7NKS - chains B and D of the 3 polymer chains in the assembly; structure by X-ray diffraction, 3.50 A resolution.

# Chain B
Protein: Envelope polyprotein
From: Hantaan orthohantavirus
UniProt: A0A077D153 (A0A077D153_9VIRU); residues 18-371 here = UniProt positions 18-371
Amino-acid sequence (365 residues; numbered 16 to 380; the number before each row is that of its first residue):
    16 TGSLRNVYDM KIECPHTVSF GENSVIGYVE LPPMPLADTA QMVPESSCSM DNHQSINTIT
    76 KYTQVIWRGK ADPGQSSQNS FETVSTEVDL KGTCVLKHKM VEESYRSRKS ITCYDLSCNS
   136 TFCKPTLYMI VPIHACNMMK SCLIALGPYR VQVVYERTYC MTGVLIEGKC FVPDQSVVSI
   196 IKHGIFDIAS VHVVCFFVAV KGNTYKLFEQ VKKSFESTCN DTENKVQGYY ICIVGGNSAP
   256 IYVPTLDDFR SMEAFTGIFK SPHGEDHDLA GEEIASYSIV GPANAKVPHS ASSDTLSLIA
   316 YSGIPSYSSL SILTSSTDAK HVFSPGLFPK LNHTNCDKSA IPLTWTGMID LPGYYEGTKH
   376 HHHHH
Disordered / not traced: 16-19, 35-36, 199-204, 282-290, 373-380
Sequence notes: cloning artifact (16-17); expression tag (372-380)
Cystine bridges: C29-C151, C63-C157, C109-C128, C133-C138, C175-C185, C210-C247, C234-C351
Covalent attachments: N-acetylglucosamine (NAG) linked to N134, N347
Reported in the primary citation:
  - post-translational modification sites: N134

# Chain D
Protein: Fab HTN-Gn1 light chain
From: Oryctolagus cuniculus
Notes: antibody fragment or engineered binder
Amino-acid sequence (217 residues; numbered 1 to 217; the number before each row is that of its first residue):
     1 TGQVLTQTPA SVSEPVEGTV TIKCQASQSI NNWLSWYQQR PGQPPKLLIY DASTVASGVS
    61 SRFKGSGSGT EFTLTISDLE CADAATYACQ SYGYGISITD NSAFGGGTEV VVRGDPVAPS
   121 VLIFPPAADQ VATGTVTIVC VANKYFPDVT VTWEVDGTTQ TTGIENSKTP QNSADCTYNL
   181 SSTLTLTSTQ YNSHKEYTCK VTQGTTSVVQ SFNRGDC
Disordered / not traced: 217
Cystine bridges: C24-C89, C81-C176, C140-C199

# Interface between chain B and chain D
Residue-residue contacts (19):
  L51(B) with G95(D)
  A52(B) with I96(D)
  A55(B) with I96(D), hydrophobic
  Q79(B) with Y94(D), hydrogen bond (side chain-backbone); G95(D); I96(D), hydrogen bond (side chain-backbone)
  I81(B) with Y94(D), hydrophobic
  R83(B) with D51(D), salt bridge; Y94(D), hydrogen bond
  A86(B) with L47(D); Y50(D), hydrophobic
  D87(B) with Y50(D); A56(D); S57(D), hydrogen bond
  P88(B) with L47(D); S57(D), hydrogen bond (backbone-side chain)
  V99(B) with W33(D)
  T101(B) with N31(D); W33(D)
Also at the interface, not in a pair above, chain B (13 interface residues in all): V103, L105
Also at the interface, not in a pair above, chain D (11 interface residues in all): I98

# Summary
13 residues of chain B and 11 residues of chain D are in contact; the contacts include 5 hydrogen bonds and 1
salt bridge. Polar contacts include R83(B)-D51(D), Q79(B)-Y94(D) and Q79(B)-I96(D). N-acetylglucosamine is
covalently linked to N134(B) and N347(B). The paper reports a modification site at N134(B).
Here chain B is Envelope polyprotein (Hantaan orthohantavirus) and chain D is Fab HTN-Gn1 light chain
(Oryctolagus cuniculus). Entry 7NKS (Structure of the Hantaan virus Gn glycoprotein ectodomain in complex with
Fab HTN-Gn1) was determined by X-ray diffraction together with 7NRH and 7O9S from the same study.
